Entry 8ZP9 (electron microscopy, 2.80 A resolution); this record covers chains A and J of the 9 polymer chains in the assembly.

== Chain A ==
Molecule: 61-nt RNA strand
Sequence (61 nucleotides; numbered -7 to 53; the number before each row is that of its first residue; numbers below 1 keep their minus sign (G-7 is residue -7)):
    -7 GUGAACCGGA UUGCCGUCAG GAAAUUAGGU GCGCUUAGCA GUAUUCCCCA CGCAUGUGGG
    53 G
Not modelled in the structure: 34-53

== Chain J ==
Molecule: CRISPR system Cascade subunit CasC
Source organism: Candidatus Cloacimonetes bacterium ADurb.Bin088
UniProt: A0A1V6F8B5 (A0A1V6F8B5_9BACT); residue numbers follow UniProt; this construct covers 1-378
Chain sequence (378 residues; row label = number of the first residue in the row):
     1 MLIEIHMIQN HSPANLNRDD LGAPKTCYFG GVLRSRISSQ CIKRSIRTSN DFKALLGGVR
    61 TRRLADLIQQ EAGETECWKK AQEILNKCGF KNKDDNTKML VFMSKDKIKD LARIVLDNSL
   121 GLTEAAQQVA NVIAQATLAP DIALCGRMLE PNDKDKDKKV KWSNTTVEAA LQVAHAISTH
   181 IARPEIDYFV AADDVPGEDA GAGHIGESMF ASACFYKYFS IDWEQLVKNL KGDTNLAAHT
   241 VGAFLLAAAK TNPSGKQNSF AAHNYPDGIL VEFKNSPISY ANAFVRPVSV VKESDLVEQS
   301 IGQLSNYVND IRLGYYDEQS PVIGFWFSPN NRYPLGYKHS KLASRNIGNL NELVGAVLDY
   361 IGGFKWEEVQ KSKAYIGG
Not modelled in the structure: 375-378

== Chain A / chain J interface ==
Pairs across the interface (33; chain A residue first):
  G21(A) - Met148(J)  base contact
  G21(A) - Thr166(J)  sugar contact
  U22(A) - Met148(J)  base contact
  G23(A) - Gln40(J)  sugar contact
  G23(A) - Lys43(J)  salt bridge to the phosphate
  G23(A) - Arg60(J)  sugar contact
  C24(A) - Gln40(J)  phosphate contact
  C24(A) - Cys41(J)  hydrogen bond to the sugar
  C24(A) - Arg44(J)  salt bridge to the phosphate
  C24(A) - Arg60(J)  salt bridge to the phosphate
  G25(A) - Arg18(J)  hydrogen bond to the sugar
  G25(A) - Asp19(J)  sugar contact
  G25(A) - Asp20(J)  base contact
  G25(A) - Lys25(J)  salt bridge to the phosphate
  G25(A) - Cys41(J)  phosphate contact
  C26(A) - Leu16(J)  phosphate contact
  C26(A) - Asn17(J)  hydrogen bond to the phosphate
  C26(A) - Arg18(J)  salt bridge to the phosphate
  C26(A) - Gly255(J)  phosphate contact
  U27(A) - Arg18(J)  phosphate contact
  U27(A) - Ser254(J)  phosphate contact
  U27(A) - Gly255(J)  phosphate contact
  U27(A) - Lys256(J)  hydrogen bond to the phosphate
  U28(A) - Asn258(J)  hydrogen bond to the phosphate
  A29(A) - Phe189(J)  base contact
  A29(A) - Val190(J)  hydrogen bond to the sugar
  G30(A) - Ala191(J)  phosphate contact
  G30(A) - Ala192(J)  phosphate contact
  C31(A) - Tyr188(J)  hydrogen bond to the base
  C31(A) - Phe189(J)  phosphate contact
  C31(A) - Val190(J)  hydrogen bond to the phosphate
  C31(A) - Ile205(J)  base contact
  A32(A) - Gly201(J)  base contact
Other interface residues (no listed pair), chain J (30 interface residues in all): Ser38, Leu100, Gly146, Arg147, Ala200, Ser259

== Summary ==
Chain A and chain J form an interface of 12 and 30 residues respectively; the contacts include 8 hydrogen
bonds and 5 salt bridges. Among the polar pairs are C31(A)-Tyr188(J), C24(A)-Cys41(J) and G25(A)-Arg18(J).
Chain A is a 61-nt RNA strand and chain J is CRISPR system Cascade subunit CasC (Candidatus Cloacimonetes
bacterium ADurb.Bin088); the structure, Cryo-EM structure of Cas5-HNH Cascade bound with sDNA, Conf2, was
determined by electron microscopy together with 8ZM3, 8ZOL, 9JXS and 8ZP7 from the same study.
